PDB entry 3C28 | X-ray diffraction, 2.60 A resolution | chains D and B of the 4 polymer chains in the assembly

Chain D:
Molecule: LoxP DNA, chain D
Sequence (34 nucleotides; row label = number of the first residue in the row):
     2 ATAACTTCGTATAGCATACATTATACGAAGTTAT

Chain B:
Protein: Recombinase cre
Source organism: Bacteriophage P1
UniProt: P06956 (RECR_BPP1); residue numbers follow UniProt; this construct covers 20-341
Amino-acid sequence (322 residues; numbered 20 to 341; the number before each row is that of its first residue):
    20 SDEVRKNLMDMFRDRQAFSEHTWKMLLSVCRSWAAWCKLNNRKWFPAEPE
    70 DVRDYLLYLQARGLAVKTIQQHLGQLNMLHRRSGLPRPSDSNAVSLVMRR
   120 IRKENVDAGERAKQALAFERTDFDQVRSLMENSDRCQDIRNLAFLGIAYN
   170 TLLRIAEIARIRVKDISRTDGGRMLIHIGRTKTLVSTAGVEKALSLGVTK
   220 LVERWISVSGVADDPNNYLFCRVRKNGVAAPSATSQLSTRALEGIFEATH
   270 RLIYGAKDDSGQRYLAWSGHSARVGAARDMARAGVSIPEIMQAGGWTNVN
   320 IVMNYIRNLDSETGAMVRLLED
Disordered / not traced: 327-332, 334
Swiss-Prot annotation at these positions:
  - active site: Arg173, His289, Arg292, Trp315, Tyr324 (O-(3'-phospho-DNA)-tyrosine intermediate)

Chain D / chain B interface:
Pairs across the interface (49):
  DT18(D) with Arg121(B), hydrogen bond to the phosphate
  DA19(D) with Gln89(B), phosphate contact; Arg121(B), salt bridge to the phosphate
  DC20(D) with Arg106(B), salt bridge to the phosphate; Ser108(B), phosphate contact
  DA21(D) with Arg100(B), salt bridge to the phosphate; Arg106(B), salt bridge to the phosphate
  DT22(D) with Thr41(B), sugar contact; Gln90(B), base contact; Gly93(B), base contact; Met97(B), phosphate contact; Arg100(B), salt bridge to the phosphate; Arg101(B), salt bridge to the phosphate
  DT23(D) with Phe37(B), phosphate contact; Ser38(B), hydrogen bond to the phosphate; Thr41(B), hydrogen bond to the phosphate; Gln90(B), base contact; Gln94(B), base contact; Lys201(B), base contact
  DA24(D) with Ser38(B), hydrogen bond to the phosphate; His40(B), salt bridge to the phosphate; Met44(B), base contact; Arg173(B), phosphate contact; Arg199(B), salt bridge to the phosphate; Thr200(B), phosphate contact; Lys201(B), sugar contact
  DT25(D) with His40(B), base contact; Arg173(B), phosphate contact; Ile174(B), hydrogen bond to the phosphate; Ala175(B), hydrogen bond to the phosphate; Glu262(B), sugar contact; His289(B), sugar contact
  DA26(D) with Glu262(B), phosphate contact; Arg282(B), hydrogen bond to the sugar; Tyr283(B), sugar contact; Ser287(B), hydrogen bond to the phosphate; Gly288(B), hydrogen bond to the phosphate; His289(B), hydrogen bond to the phosphate
  DC27(D) with Arg259(B), base contact; Glu262(B), base contact; Arg282(B), phosphate contact; Tyr283(B), hydrogen bond to the phosphate; Ser287(B), phosphate contact
  DG28(D) with Arg259(B), hydrogen bond to the base; Lys276(B), salt bridge to the phosphate
  DT33(D) with Arg243(B), hydrogen bond to the base
  DA34(D) with Arg243(B), sugar contact
  DT35(D) with Lys244(B), hydrogen bond to the base; Asn245(B), phosphate contact
Interface residues without a listed pair, chain D (15 interface residues in all): DA29
Interface residues without a listed pair, chain B (35 interface residues in all): Ala36, Arg118, Glu266

Summary:
15 residues of chain D face 35 of chain B across their interface; the contacts include 14 hydrogen bonds and 9
salt bridges. Among the polar pairs are DG28(D)-Arg259(B), DT33(D)-Arg243(B) and DT35(D)-Lys244(B). From
UniProt: 5 active-site residues on chain B.
Chain D is LoxP DNA, chain D and chain B is Recombinase cre (Bacteriophage P1); the structure, Crystal
structure of the product synapse complex, was determined by X-ray diffraction.
